Entry 4Y4N (X-ray diffraction, 2.10 A resolution); this record covers chains A and E of the 8 polymer chains in the assembly.

== Chain A (and E) ==
Molecule: Putative ribose 1,5-bisphosphate isomerase
From: Methanotorris igneus
Notes: EC 5.3.1.29; chain E of this document is another copy of the same molecule, construct and numbering; everything in this record applies to it too
UniProt: F6BCS4 (F6BCS4_METIK); residue numbers follow UniProt; this construct covers 1-263
Sequence (286 residues; each row starts with the number of its first residue; numbers below 1 keep their minus sign (Met-22 is residue -22)):
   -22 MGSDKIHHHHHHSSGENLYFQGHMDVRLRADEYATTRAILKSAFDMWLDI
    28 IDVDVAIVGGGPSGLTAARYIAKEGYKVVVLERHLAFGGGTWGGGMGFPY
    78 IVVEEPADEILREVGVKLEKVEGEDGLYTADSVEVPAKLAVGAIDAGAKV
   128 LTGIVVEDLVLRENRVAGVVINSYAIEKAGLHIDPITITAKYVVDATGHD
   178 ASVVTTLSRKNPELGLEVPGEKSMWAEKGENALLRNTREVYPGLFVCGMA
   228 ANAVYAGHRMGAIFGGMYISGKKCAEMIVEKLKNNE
Unresolved in the structure: -22 to 3, 263
Construct notes: initiating methionine (-22); expression tag (-21 to 0)

== How chain A and chain E interact ==
Contacting residue pairs - 49 pairs, chain A then chain E:
  Asp8(A) - Arg139(E)  salt bridge
  Glu9(A) - Val137(E)
  Glu9(A) - Arg139(E)  salt bridge
  Glu9(A) - Thr164(E)  hydrogen bond (backbone-side chain)
  Tyr10(A) - Ile28(E)  hydrophobic
  Tyr10(A) - Asp29(E)
  Tyr10(A) - Thr164(E)
  Tyr10(A) - Thr166(E)
  Thr13(A) - Ile28(E)
  Thr13(A) - Ile163(E)
  Thr13(A) - Thr164(E)  hydrogen bond
  Arg14(A) - Leu25(E)
  Arg14(A) - Ile28(E)
  Leu17(A) - Phe21(E)
  Leu17(A) - Trp24(E)  hydrophobic
  Leu17(A) - Leu25(E)  hydrophobic
  Leu17(A) - Ile28(E)  hydrophobic
  Lys18(A) - Leu25(E)
  Ala20(A) - Phe21(E)
  Phe21(A) - Leu17(E)
  Phe21(A) - Ala20(E)
  Phe21(A) - Phe21(E)  covalent bond
  Trp24(A) - Leu17(E)
  Leu25(A) - Arg14(E)
  Leu25(A) - Leu17(E)  hydrophobic
  Leu25(A) - Lys18(E)
  Ile28(A) - Tyr10(E)  hydrophobic
  Ile28(A) - Thr13(E)
  Ile28(A) - Arg14(E)
  Ile28(A) - Leu17(E)  hydrophobic
  Asp29(A) - Tyr10(E)
  Leu62(A) - Ile160(E)  hydrophobic
  Val137(A) - Glu9(E)
  Arg139(A) - Asp8(E)  salt bridge
  Arg139(A) - Glu9(E)  salt bridge
  Tyr151(A) - Leu158(E)  hydrophobic
  Ala152(A) - Ala152(E)
  Ala152(A) - Ala156(E)
  Ala152(A) - Leu158(E)  hydrophobic
  Lys155(A) - Ala156(E)  hydrogen bond (side chain-backbone)
  Ala156(A) - Ala152(E)
  Ala156(A) - Lys155(E)  hydrogen bond (backbone-side chain)
  Leu158(A) - Tyr151(E)  hydrophobic
  Leu158(A) - Ala152(E)  hydrophobic
  Ile160(A) - Leu62(E)  hydrophobic
  Ile163(A) - Thr13(E)
  Thr164(A) - Glu9(E)  hydrogen bond (side chain-backbone)
  Thr164(A) - Thr13(E)  hydrogen bond
  Thr166(A) - Tyr10(E)
Interface residues without a listed pair, chain A (27 interface residues in all): Asp22, Ile153
Interface residues without a listed pair, chain E (26 interface residues in all): Ile153

== Summary ==
Chain A and chain E form an interface of 27 and 26 residues respectively; the contacts include 1 covalent
bond, 6 hydrogen bonds and 4 salt bridges. Among the polar pairs are Asp8(A)-Arg139(E), Glu9(A)-Arg139(E) and
Glu9(A)-Thr164(E).
Both chains are Putative ribose 1,5-bisphosphate isomerase (Methanotorris igneus). Entry 4Y4N (Thiazole
synthase Thi4 from Methanococcus igneus) was determined by X-ray diffraction together with 4Y4L and 4Y4M from
the same study.
